Entry 6PSU (electron microscopy, 3.90 A resolution); this record covers chains N and J of the 10 polymer chains in the assembly.

[Chain N]
Protein: Protein TraR
Organism: Escherichia coli
UniProtKB: P41065 (TRAR_ECOLI); numbering as in UniProt (aligned over 2-73)
Chain sequence (72 residues; numbered 2 to 73; the number before each row is that of its first residue):
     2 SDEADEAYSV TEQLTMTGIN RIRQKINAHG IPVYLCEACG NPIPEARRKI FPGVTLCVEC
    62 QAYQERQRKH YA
UniProt features mapped onto this chain:
  - zinc finger: C37 to C61 (dksA C4-type)
Metal / ion sites: Zn2+: C37, C40, C58, C61
Residues lining bound ligands: chapso (1N7): S10, E13, Q14, M17, T18, N21

[Chain J]
Protein: DNA-directed RNA polymerase subunit beta'
Organism: Escherichia coli
Notes: EC 2.7.7.6
UniProtKB: P0A8T7 (RPOC_ECOLI); numbering as in UniProt (aligned over 2-1407)
Chain sequence (1430 residues; each row starts with the number of its first residue):
     1 VKDLLKFLKA QTKTEEFDAI KIALASPDMI RSWSFGEVKK PETINYRTFK PERDGLFCAR
    61 IFGPVKDYEC LCGKYKRLKH RGVICEKCGV EVTQTKVRRE RMGHIELASP TAHIWFLKSL
   121 PSRIGLLLDM PLRDIERVLY FESYVVIEGG MTNLERQQIL TEEQYLDALE EFGDEFDAKM
   181 GAEAIQALLK SMDLEQECEQ LREELNETNS ETKRKKLTKR IKLLEAFVQS GNKPEWMILT
   241 VLPVLPPDLR PLVPLDGGRF ATSDLNDLYR RVINRNNRLK RLLDLAAPDI IVRNEKRMLQ
   301 EAVDALLDNG RRGRAITGSN KRPLKSLADM IKGKQGRFRQ NLLGKRVDYS GRSVITVGPY
   361 LRLHQCGLPK KMALELFKPF IYGKLELRGL ATTIKAAKKM VEREEAVVWD ILDEVIREHP
   421 VLLNRAPTLH RLGIQAFEPV LIEGKAIQLH PLVCAAYNAD FDGDQMAVHV PLTLEAQLEA
   481 RALMMSTNNI LSPANGEPII VPSQDVVLGL YYMTRDCVNA KGEGMVLTGP KEAERLYRSG
   541 LASLHARVKV RITEYEKDAN GELVAKTSLK DTTVGRAILW MIVPKGLPYS IVNQALGKKA
   601 ISKMLNTCYR ILGLKPTVIF ADQIMYTGFA YAARSGASVG IDDMVIPEKK HEIISEAEAE
   661 VAEIQEQFQS GLVTAGERYN KVIDIWAAAN DRVSKAMMDN LQTETVINRD GQEEKQVSFN
   721 SIYMMADSGA RGSAAQIRQL AGMRGLMAKP DGSIIETPIT ANFREGLNVL QYFISTHGAR
   781 KGLADTALKT ANSGYLTRRL VDVAQDLVVT EDDCGTHEGI MMTPVIEGGD VKEPLRDRVL
   841 GRVTAEDVLK PGTADILVPR NTLLHEQWCD LLEENSVDAV KVRSVVSCDT DFGVCAHCYG
   901 RDLARGHIIN KGEAIGVIAA QSIGEPGTQL TMRTFHIGGA ASRAAAESSI QVKNKGSIKL
   961 SNVKSVVNSS GKLVITSRNT ELKLIDEFGR TKESYKVPYG AVLAKGDGEQ VAGGETVANW
  1021 DPHTMPVITE VSGFVRFTDM IDGQTITRQT DELTGLSSLV VLDSAERTAG GKDLRPALKI
  1081 VDAQGNDVLI PGTDMPAQYF LPGKAIVQLE DGVQISSGDT LARIPQESGG TKDITGGLPR
  1141 VADLFEARRP KEPAILAEIS GIVSFGKETK GKRRLVITPV DGSDPYEEMI PKWRQLNVFE
  1201 GERVERGDVI SDGPEAPHDI LRLRGVHAVT RYIVNEVQDV YRLQGVKIND KHIEVIVRQM
  1261 LRKATIVNAG SSDFLEGEQV EYSRVKIANR ELEANGKVGA TYSRDLLGIT KASLATESFI
  1321 SAASFQETTR VLTEAAVAGK RDELRGLKEN VIVGRLIPAG TGYAYHQDRM RRRAAGEAPA
  1381 APQVTAEDAS ASLAELLNAG LGGSDNELEL EVLFQGPSSG HHHHHHHHHH
Not modelled in the structure: 1-15, 938-947, 1127-1132, 1376-1430
Sequence notes: expression tag (1, 1408-1430)
UniProt features mapped onto this chain:
  - binding site (Zn(2+)): C70, C72, C85, C88, C814, C888, C895, C898
  - binding site (Mg(2+)): D460, D462, D464
  - modified residue: K983 (N6-acetyllysine)
  - mutagenesis: Q504 (Q504P: Resistant to antibiotics salinamide A and B), N690 (N690D: Resistant to antibiotics salinamide A and B), M697 (M697V: Resistant to antibiotics salinamide A and B), A735 (A735T: Resistant to antibiotics salinamide A and B), R738 (R738C/H/P/S: Resistant to antibiotics salinamide A and B), A748 (A748E: Resistant to antibiotics salinamide A and B), P758 (P758S/T: Resistant to antibiotics salinamide A and B), F763 (F763C: Resistant to antibiotics salinamide A and B), S775 (S775A: Resistant to antibiotics salinamide A and B), A779 (A779T/V: Resistant to antibiotics salinamide A and B), R780 (R780C: Resistant to antibiotics salinamide A and B), G782 (G782A/C: Resistant to antibiotics salinamide A and B), 1 further mutagenesis entry in UniProt
Metal / ion sites: Zn2+ site 1: C70, C85, C88; Mg2+: D460, D462, D464; Zn2+ site 2: C888, C895, C898
Residues lining bound ligands: chapso (1N7): T931, F935, I937, L1243, Q1244

[How chain N and chain J interact]
Pairs across the interface (40):
  S2(N) with D460(J)
  D3(N) with D460(J), hydrogen bond (backbone-side chain); D462(J)
  E4(N) with T786(J), hydrogen bond; T790(J)
  D6(N) with R731(J), salt bridge
  E7(N) with T786(J), hydrogen bond
  A8(N) with G782(J); L783(J); T786(J)
  Y9(N) with Q736(J)
  V11(N) with G782(J)
  T12(N) with G778(J), hydrogen bond (side chain-backbone); G782(J)
  Q14(N) with T931(J); F935(J)
  L15(N) with K749(J); P750(J)
  T16(N) with A748(J)
  G19(N) with I754(J)
  I20(N) with A687(J), hydrophobic; L746(J), hydrophobic; I754(J)
  I23(N) with N680(J); I683(J), hydrophobic
  R24(N) with D684(J), salt bridge; A687(J); A688(J)
  K26(N) with E677(J); N680(J)
  A47(N) with L672(J), hydrophobic
  R48(N) with L672(J), hydrogen bond (side chain-backbone); V673(J)
  I51(N) with Q667(J); V673(J), hydrophobic
  F52(N) with V673(J), hydrophobic; E677(J)
  Q62(N) with T674(J); E677(J), hydrogen bond
  A63(N) with T674(J)
Interface residues without a listed pair, chain N (27 interface residues in all): E13, I27, V59, E66
Interface residues without a listed pair, chain J (38 interface residues in all): N458, G671, G676, Y679, K681, A735, M747, D751, G752, A779, K781, D785

[In short]
The interface between chain N and chain J involves 27 residues on one side and 38 on the other; the contacts
include 6 hydrogen bonds and 2 salt bridges. Polar pairs include D6(N)-R731(J), R24(N)-D684(J) and
D3(N)-D460(J). Chapso is bound between chain N and chain J.
Here chain N is Protein TraR and chain J is DNA-directed RNA polymerase subunit beta', both from Escherichia
coli. Entry 6PSU (Escherichia coli RNA polymerase promoter unwinding intermediate (TRPi2) with TraR and rpsT
P2 promoter) was determined by electron microscopy, deposited together with 6PSQ, 6PSR, 6PSS, 6PST, 6PSV and
6PSW.
